PDB entry 1JPE | X-ray diffraction, 1.90 A resolution | chain A

[Chain A]
Name: DsbD-alpha
Organism: Escherichia coli
Notes: fragment: DsbD-alpha
UniProt: P36655 (DSBD_ECOLI); residues 0-132 here correspond to UniProt positions 19-151 (UniProt number = residue number + 19)
Chain sequence (151 residues; numbered -18 to 132; the number before each row is that of its first residue; numbers below 1 keep their minus sign (Met-18 is residue -18)):
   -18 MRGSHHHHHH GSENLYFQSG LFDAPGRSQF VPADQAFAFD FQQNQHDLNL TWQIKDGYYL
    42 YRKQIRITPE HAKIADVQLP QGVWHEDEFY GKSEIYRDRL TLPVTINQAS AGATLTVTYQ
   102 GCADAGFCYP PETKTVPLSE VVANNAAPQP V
Unresolved in the structure: -18 to 9, 126-132
Sequence notes: expression tag (-18 to -1); conflict Ser0 (Ala19 in P36655)
Disulfide bonds: Cys103-Cys109
From the paper describing this entry:
  - conformationally variable residues (loop rearrangement, side-chain flip): Phe11, Phe70, Tyr71, Phe108
  - contacts within the chain: Phe70-Cys109 (hydrophobic contact)
  - self-association interface (contacts with another copy of this molecule); pairs are residue here / residue on that copy: Cys109-Cys109 (backbone contact)
  - catalytic residues: Cys109
  - catalytic residues: Cys103 (proposed by the authors, not directly observed)

[In short]
From the paper: catalytic residues Cys109 and Cys103; conformational variability at Phe11, Phe70 and Tyr71
among others.
Chain A is DsbD-alpha (Escherichia coli); the structure, Crystal structure of DsbD-alpha; the N-terminal
domain of DsbD, was determined by X-ray diffraction together with 1JZD, 1JZO and 1G0T from the same study.
